PDB entry 4RGW | X-ray diffraction, 2.30 A resolution | chains A and B

[Chain A]
Protein: Transcription initiation factor TFIID subunit 1
Source organism: Homo sapiens
Notes: EC 2.3.1.48, 2.7.11.1; fragment: DUF3591 domain
UniProtKB: P21675 (TAF1_HUMAN); residues 600-1236 here correspond to UniProt positions 579-1215 (UniProt number = residue number - 21)
Amino-acid sequence (638 residues; row label = number of the first residue in the row):
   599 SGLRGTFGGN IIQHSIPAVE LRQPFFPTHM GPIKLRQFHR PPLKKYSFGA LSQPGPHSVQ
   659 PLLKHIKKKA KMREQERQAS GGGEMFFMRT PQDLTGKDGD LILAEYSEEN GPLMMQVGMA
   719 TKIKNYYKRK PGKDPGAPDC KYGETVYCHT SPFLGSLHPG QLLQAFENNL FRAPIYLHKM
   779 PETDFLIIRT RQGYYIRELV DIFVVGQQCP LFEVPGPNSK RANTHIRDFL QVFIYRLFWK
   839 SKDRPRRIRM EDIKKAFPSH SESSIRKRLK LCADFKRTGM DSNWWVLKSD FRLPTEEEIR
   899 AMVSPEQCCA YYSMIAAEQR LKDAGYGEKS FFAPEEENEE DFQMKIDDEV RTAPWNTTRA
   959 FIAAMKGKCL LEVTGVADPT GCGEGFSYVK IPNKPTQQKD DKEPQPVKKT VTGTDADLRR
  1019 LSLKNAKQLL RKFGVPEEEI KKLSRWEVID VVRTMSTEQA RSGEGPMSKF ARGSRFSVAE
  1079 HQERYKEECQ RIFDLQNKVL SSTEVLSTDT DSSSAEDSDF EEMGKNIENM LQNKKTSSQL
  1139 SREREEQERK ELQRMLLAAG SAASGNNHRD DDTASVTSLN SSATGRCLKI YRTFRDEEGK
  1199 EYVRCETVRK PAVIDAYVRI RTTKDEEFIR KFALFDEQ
Not modelled in the structure: 599-608, 930-942, 993-1074, 1110-1236
Construct notes: expression tag (599)
Modified residues: Ser-1105 (phosphoserine; SEP); Thr-1106 (phosphothreonine; TPO)
From the paper describing this entry:
  - mutagenesis - G716D: decreased growth (citing earlier work)
  - mutagenesis - R864A/K865A/K868A: abolished binding to CD1
  - mutagenesis - R864A/K865A/K868A: decreased growth in response to ts13 cell proliferation
  - mutagenesis - D976A/P977A/T978A: decreased growth in response to ts13 cells

[Chain B]
Protein: Transcription initiation factor TFIID subunit 7
Source organism: Homo sapiens
UniProtKB: Q15545 (TAF7_HUMAN); numbering as in UniProt (aligned over 1-349)
Amino-acid sequence (350 residues; each row starts with the number of its first residue; numbering starts at 0):
     0 SMSKSKDDAP HELESQFILR LPPEYASTVR RAVQSGHVNL KDRLTIELHP DGRHGIVRVD
    60 RVPLASKLVD LPCVMESLKT IDKKTFYKTA DICQMLVSTV DGDLYPPVEE PVASTDPKAS
   120 KKKDKDKEKK FIWNHGITLP LKNVRKRRFR KTAKKKYIES PDVEKEVKRL LSTDAEAVST
   180 RWEIIAEDET KEAENQGLDI SSPGMSGHRQ GHDSLEHDEL REIFNDLSSS SEDEDETQHQ
   240 DEEDINIIDT EEDLERQLQD KLNESDEQHQ ENEGTNQLVM GIQKQIDNMK GKLQETQDRA
   300 KRQEDLIMKV ENLALKNRFQ AVLDELKQKE DREKEQLSSL QEELESLLEK
Not modelled in the structure: 0-10, 107-127, 155-349
Construct notes: expression tag (0)

[Interface between chain A and chain B]
Residue-residue contacts (183; chain A residue first):
  Gln-611(A) / Tyr-86(B)
  Pro-622(A) / Glu-11(B)
  Pro-622(A) / Leu-12(B)
  Phe-623(A) / Leu-12(B)  hydrophobic
  His-637(A) / Val-73(B)
  His-637(A) / Lys-87(B)  hydrogen bond
  His-637(A) / Asp-90(B)  salt bridge
  Arg-638(A) / Pro-71(B)  hydrogen bond (side chain-backbone)
  Arg-638(A) / Val-73(B)
  Arg-638(A) / Cys-92(B)
  Pro-639(A) / Asp-90(B)
  Pro-639(A) / Cys-92(B)  hydrogen bond (backbone-side chain)
  Pro-640(A) / Gln-93(B)
  Leu-641(A) / Ser-14(B)
  Leu-641(A) / Phe-16(B)  hydrophobic
  Leu-641(A) / Leu-47(B)  hydrophobic
  Leu-641(A) / Leu-67(B)  hydrophobic
  Leu-641(A) / Gln-93(B)  hydrogen bond (backbone-side chain)
  Gly-653(A) / Ile-45(B)
  Gly-653(A) / Glu-46(B)
  Pro-654(A) / Thr-44(B)
  Pro-654(A) / Ile-45(B)
  Pro-654(A) / Glu-46(B)
  His-655(A) / Thr-44(B)
  His-655(A) / Ile-45(B)  hydrogen bond (backbone-backbone)
  Ser-656(A) / Lys-40(B)  hydrogen bond (side chain-backbone)
  Ser-656(A) / Leu-43(B)
  Val-657(A) / Leu-39(B)
  Val-657(A) / Lys-40(B)
  Val-657(A) / Leu-43(B)  hydrogen bond (backbone-backbone)
  Val-657(A) / Ile-45(B)  hydrophobic
  Pro-659(A) / His-36(B)
  Pro-659(A) / Val-37(B)  hydrophobic
  Leu-661(A) / Gln-33(B)
  Leu-661(A) / Gly-35(B)
  Phe-684(A) / Tyr-86(B)
  Met-686(A) / Tyr-86(B)
  Asp-691(A) / Lys-78(B)  hydrogen bond (backbone-side chain)
  Leu-692(A) / Thr-88(B)
  Thr-693(A) / Glu-13(B)  hydrogen bond
  Thr-693(A) / Lys-78(B)  hydrogen bond (backbone-side chain)
  Gly-694(A) / Glu-13(B)  hydrogen bond (backbone-side chain)
  Gly-694(A) / Gln-15(B)
  Gly-694(A) / Thr-88(B)
  Asp-696(A) / Lys-78(B)  salt bridge
  Asp-698(A) / Leu-77(B)
  Asp-698(A) / Lys-78(B)
  Asp-698(A) / Thr-79(B)  hydrogen bond (backbone-backbone)
  Asp-698(A) / Lys-82(B)  salt bridge
  Leu-699(A) / Leu-77(B)
  Leu-699(A) / Lys-78(B)
  Ile-700(A) / Glu-75(B)
  Ile-700(A) / Ser-76(B)
  Ile-700(A) / Leu-77(B)  hydrogen bond (backbone-backbone)
  Ile-700(A) / Phe-85(B)  hydrophobic
  Leu-701(A) / Met-74(B)  hydrophobic
  Leu-701(A) / Glu-75(B)
  Leu-701(A) / Ser-76(B)
  Ala-702(A) / Val-73(B)
  Ala-702(A) / Met-74(B)
  Ala-702(A) / Glu-75(B)  hydrogen bond (backbone-backbone)
  Ala-702(A) / Leu-77(B)  hydrophobic
  Glu-703(A) / Cys-72(B)
  Glu-703(A) / Val-73(B)
  Glu-703(A) / Met-74(B)
  Glu-703(A) / Gly-135(B)
  Glu-703(A) / Ile-136(B)  hydrogen bond (side chain-backbone)
  Glu-703(A) / Thr-137(B)  hydrogen bond
  Glu-703(A) / Leu-140(B)
  Tyr-704(A) / Cys-72(B)  hydrogen bond (backbone-side chain)
  Tyr-704(A) / Val-73(B)  hydrogen bond (backbone-backbone)
  Tyr-704(A) / Glu-75(B)  hydrogen bond
  Ser-705(A) / Arg-147(B)
  Ser-705(A) / Phe-148(B)
  Glu-707(A) / Phe-148(B)
  Met-712(A) / Val-73(B)  hydrophobic
  Met-712(A) / Glu-75(B)
  Met-713(A) / Glu-75(B)
  Met-713(A) / Lys-87(B)  hydrogen bond (backbone-side chain)
  Gln-714(A) / Lys-87(B)
  Val-715(A) / Lys-87(B)
  Val-715(A) / Thr-88(B)
  Val-715(A) / Ala-89(B)  hydrophobic
  Gly-716(A) / Lys-87(B)  hydrogen bond (backbone-backbone)
  Met-717(A) / Phe-85(B)
  Met-717(A) / Tyr-86(B)
  Met-717(A) / Lys-87(B)  hydrogen bond (backbone-backbone)
  Ala-718(A) / Phe-85(B)
  Ala-718(A) / Tyr-86(B)  hydrophobic
  Thr-719(A) / Leu-77(B)
  Thr-719(A) / Thr-84(B)
  Thr-719(A) / Phe-85(B)  hydrogen bond (backbone-backbone)
  Lys-720(A) / Lys-83(B)
  Lys-720(A) / Thr-84(B)  hydrogen bond
  Ile-721(A) / Lys-83(B)  hydrogen bond (backbone-backbone)
  Ile-721(A) / Phe-85(B)  hydrophobic
  Lys-739(A) / Lys-82(B)
  Tyr-740(A) / Lys-82(B)
  Tyr-740(A) / Phe-85(B)  hydrophobic
  Gly-741(A) / Lys-82(B)  hydrogen bond (backbone-backbone)
  Glu-742(A) / Lys-83(B)
  His-776(A) / Pro-139(B)
  Met-778(A) / Ile-17(B)  hydrophobic
  Met-778(A) / Ile-136(B)  hydrophobic
  Pro-779(A) / Arg-19(B)
  Pro-779(A) / Arg-29(B)
  Pro-779(A) / Ile-136(B)
  Glu-780(A) / Ala-25(B)
  Glu-780(A) / Arg-29(B)  hydrogen bond (backbone-side chain)
  Thr-781(A) / Leu-18(B)
  Thr-781(A) / Arg-19(B)
  Thr-781(A) / Leu-20(B)  hydrogen bond (backbone-backbone)
  Thr-781(A) / Ala-25(B)
  Asp-782(A) / Ile-17(B)
  Asp-782(A) / Leu-18(B)
  Asp-782(A) / Arg-19(B)  salt bridge
  Asp-782(A) / Arg-29(B)  hydrogen bond (backbone-side chain)
  Phe-783(A) / Ile-17(B)
  Phe-783(A) / Leu-18(B)  hydrogen bond (backbone-backbone)
  Phe-783(A) / Leu-20(B)  hydrophobic
  Phe-783(A) / Ala-25(B)
  Phe-783(A) / Val-28(B)  hydrophobic
  Phe-783(A) / Arg-29(B)
  Leu-784(A) / Gln-15(B)
  Leu-784(A) / Phe-16(B)
  Leu-784(A) / Ile-91(B)  hydrophobic
  Ile-785(A) / Gln-15(B)
  Ile-785(A) / Phe-16(B)  hydrogen bond (backbone-backbone)
  Ile-785(A) / Leu-18(B)  hydrophobic
  Ile-786(A) / Glu-13(B)
  Ile-786(A) / Ser-14(B)
  Arg-787(A) / Ser-14(B)  hydrogen bond (backbone-backbone)
  Arg-789(A) / Glu-11(B)  salt bridge
  Tyr-792(A) / Ile-45(B)  hydrophobic
  Tyr-792(A) / Leu-47(B)
  Ile-794(A) / Leu-39(B)  hydrophobic
  Ile-794(A) / Leu-43(B)  hydrophobic
  Glu-796(A) / Arg-29(B)  salt bridge
  Glu-796(A) / Val-32(B)
  Glu-796(A) / Gln-33(B)  hydrogen bond
  Ile-800(A) / Ile-136(B)  hydrophobic
  Ile-800(A) / Thr-137(B)
  Val-802(A) / Thr-137(B)
  Ala-922(A) / Thr-151(B)
  Ala-922(A) / Lys-153(B)
  Ala-922(A) / Lys-154(B)  hydrogen bond (backbone-backbone)
  Tyr-924(A) / Ala-152(B)  hydrogen bond (side chain-backbone)
  Tyr-924(A) / Lys-153(B)  hydrogen bond (side chain-backbone)
  Tyr-924(A) / Lys-154(B)
  Glu-947(A) / Arg-149(B)  salt bridge
  Glu-947(A) / Thr-151(B)
  Glu-947(A) / Ala-152(B)  hydrogen bond (side chain-backbone)
  Thr-950(A) / Arg-149(B)  hydrogen bond
  Val-974(A) / Arg-149(B)
  Asp-976(A) / Arg-149(B)
  Pro-977(A) / Arg-147(B)
  Pro-977(A) / Phe-148(B)
  Pro-977(A) / Arg-149(B)  hydrogen bond (backbone-backbone)
  Thr-978(A) / Arg-146(B)
  Thr-978(A) / Arg-147(B)
  Thr-978(A) / Phe-148(B)  hydrogen bond (backbone-backbone)
  Thr-978(A) / Arg-149(B)
  Gly-979(A) / Arg-149(B)
  Cys-980(A) / Arg-146(B)
  Glu-982(A) / Arg-146(B)  salt bridge
  Glu-982(A) / Arg-147(B)  salt bridge
  Val-1097(A) / Pro-139(B)
  Val-1097(A) / Arg-146(B)
  Leu-1098(A) / Pro-139(B)
  Leu-1098(A) / Arg-147(B)
  Ser-1100(A) / Pro-139(B)
  Thr-1101(A) / Leu-138(B)
  Glu-1102(A) / Leu-138(B)
  Leu-1104(A) / Leu-138(B)
  Leu-1104(A) / Lys-141(B)  hydrogen bond (backbone-side chain)
  Ser-1105(A) / Lys-141(B)
  Ser-1105(A) / Asn-142(B)  hydrogen bond (backbone-side chain)
  Thr-1106(A) / His-134(B)
  Thr-1106(A) / Lys-141(B)
  Thr-1106(A) / Asn-142(B)
  Asp-1107(A) / Asn-142(B)  hydrogen bond (backbone-side chain)
  Asp-1107(A) / Lys-145(B)  hydrogen bond (backbone-side chain)
  Asp-1109(A) / Lys-145(B)
Interface residues without a listed pair, chain A (97 interface residues in all): Ser-613, Lys-643, Tyr-644, Gln-658, Lys-662, Arg-671, Arg-675, Phe-685, Lys-695, Gly-697, Glu-706, Phe-764, Asp-921, Gly-923
Interface residues without a listed pair, chain B (72 interface residues in all): Pro-22, Ser-34, Asp-41, Pro-49, Arg-57, Ile-80, Lys-150
From the paper, about this interface:
  - interface residues, chain A: Pro-977(A), Thr-978(A)

[Overview]
97 residues of chain A face 72 of chain B across their interface; the contacts include 44 hydrogen bonds and 9
salt bridges. Among the polar pairs are His-637(A)/Asp-90(B), Asp-696(A)/Lys-78(B) and Asp-698(A)/Lys-82(B).
From the paper: G716D of chain A reduces growth; interface residues Pro-977(A) and Thr-978(A); 3 substitutions
were tested in all.
Chain A is Transcription initiation factor TFIID subunit 1 and chain B is Transcription initiation factor
TFIID subunit 7, both from Homo sapiens; the structure, Crystal Structure of a TAF1-TAF7 Complex in Human
Transcription Factor IID, was determined by X-ray diffraction.
